Entry 8URB (electron microscopy, 3.40 A resolution); this record covers chains A and D of the 6 polymer chains in the assembly.

== Chain A ==
Molecule: nsp12
From: Porcine epidemic diarrhea virus
Reference sequence: U6BRU0 (U6BRU0_9ALPC); residues 1-927 here correspond to UniProt positions 4101-5027 (UniProt number = residue number + 4100)
Amino-acid sequence (957 residues; row label = number of the first residue in the row):
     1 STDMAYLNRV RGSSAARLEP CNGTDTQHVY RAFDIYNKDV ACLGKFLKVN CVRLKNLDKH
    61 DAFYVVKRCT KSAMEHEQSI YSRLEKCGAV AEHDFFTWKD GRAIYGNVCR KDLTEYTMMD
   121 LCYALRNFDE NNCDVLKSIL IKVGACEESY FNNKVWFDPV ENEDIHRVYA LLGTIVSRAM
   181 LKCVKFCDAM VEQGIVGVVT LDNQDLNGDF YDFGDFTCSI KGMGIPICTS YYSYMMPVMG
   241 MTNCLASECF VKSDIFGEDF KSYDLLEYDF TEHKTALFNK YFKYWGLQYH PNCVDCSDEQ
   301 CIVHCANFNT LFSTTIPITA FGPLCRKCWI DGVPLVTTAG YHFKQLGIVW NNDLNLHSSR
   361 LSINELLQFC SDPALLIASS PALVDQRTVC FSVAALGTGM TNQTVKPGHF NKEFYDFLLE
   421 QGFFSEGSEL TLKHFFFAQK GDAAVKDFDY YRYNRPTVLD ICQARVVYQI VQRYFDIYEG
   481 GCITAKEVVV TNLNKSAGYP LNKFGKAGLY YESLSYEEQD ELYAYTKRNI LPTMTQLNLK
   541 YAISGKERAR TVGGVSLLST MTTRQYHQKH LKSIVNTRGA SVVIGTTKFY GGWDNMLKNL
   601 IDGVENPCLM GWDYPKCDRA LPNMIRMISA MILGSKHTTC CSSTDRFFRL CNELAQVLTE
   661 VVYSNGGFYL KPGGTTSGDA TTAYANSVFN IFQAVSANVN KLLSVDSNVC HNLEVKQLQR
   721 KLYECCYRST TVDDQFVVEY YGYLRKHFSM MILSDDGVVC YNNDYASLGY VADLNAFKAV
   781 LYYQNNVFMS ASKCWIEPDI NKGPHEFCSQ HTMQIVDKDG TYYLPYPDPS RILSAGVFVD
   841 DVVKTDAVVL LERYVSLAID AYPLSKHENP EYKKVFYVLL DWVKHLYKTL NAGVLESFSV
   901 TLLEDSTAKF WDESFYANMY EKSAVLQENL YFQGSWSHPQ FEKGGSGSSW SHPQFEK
Not modelled in the structure: 1-2, 924-957
Construct notes: expression tag (928-957)
Ion coordination: Zn2+ site 1: His290, Cys296, Cys301, Cys305; Zn2+ site 2: Cys482, His637, Cys640, Cys641

== Chain D ==
Molecule: nsp8
From: Porcine epidemic diarrhea virus
Reference sequence: U6BRU0 (U6BRU0_9ALPC); residues 1-195 here correspond to UniProt positions 3663-3857 (UniProt number = residue number + 3662)
Amino-acid sequence (195 residues; numbered 1 to 195; the number before each row is that of its first residue):
     1 SVASTYVGLP SYVIYENARQ QYEDAVNNGS PPQLVKQLRH AMNVAKSEFD REASTQRKLD
    61 RMAEQAAAQM YKEARAVNRK SKVVSAMHSL LFGMLRRLDM SSVDTILNLA KDGVVPLSVI
   121 PAVSATKLNI VTSDIDSYNR IQREGCVHYA GTIWNIIDIK DNDGKVVHVK EVTAQNAESL
   181 SWPLVLGCER IVKLQ
Not modelled in the structure: 1-10, 195

== How chain A and chain D interact ==
Residue-residue contacts - 16 pairs, chain A then chain D:
  Phe410(A) - Met94(D)  hydrophobic
  Lys412(A) - Leu90(D)
  Lys412(A) - Arg97(D)
  Tyr415(A) - Arg97(D)
  Asp416(A) - Arg97(D)  salt bridge
  Val843(A) - Ala76(D)  hydrophobic
  Asp846(A) - Arg75(D)  salt bridge
  Asp846(A) - Arg79(D)
  Val849(A) - Lys72(D)
  Leu890(A) - Lys72(D)
  Val894(A) - Tyr71(D)  hydrophobic
  Ser897(A) - Tyr71(D)
  Phe898(A) - Met70(D)  hydrophobic
  Phe898(A) - Tyr71(D)  hydrophobic
  Val900(A) - Glu64(D)
  Val900(A) - Ala67(D)  hydrophobic
Also at the interface, not in a pair above, chain A (20 interface residues in all): His409, Val842, Val848, Leu851, Gly893, Thr901, Leu902, Leu903
Also at the interface, not in a pair above, chain D (15 interface residues in all): Ala68, Lys80, Val83, Met87

== In short ==
20 residues of chain A face 15 of chain D across their interface; the contacts include 2 salt bridges. Polar
pairs include Asp416(A)-Arg97(D) and Asp846(A)-Arg75(D). The Zn2+ site 1 is built by His290(A), Cys296(A),
Cys301(A) and Cys305(A).
Here chain A is nsp12 and chain D is nsp8, both from Porcine epidemic diarrhea virus. Entry 8URB (Porcine
epidemic diarrhea virus complete core polymerase complex) was determined by electron microscopy, deposited
together with 8G6R.
